Entry 7M88 (X-ray diffraction, 1.66 A resolution); this record covers chains A and P of the 3 polymer chains in the assembly.

[Chain A]
Molecule: DNA polymerase eta
Organism: Homo sapiens
Notes: EC 2.7.7.7
UniProtKB: Q9Y253 (POLH_HUMAN); numbering as in UniProt (aligned over 1-432)
Amino-acid sequence (435 residues; each row starts with the number of its first residue; numbers below 1 keep their minus sign (Gly-2 is residue -2)):
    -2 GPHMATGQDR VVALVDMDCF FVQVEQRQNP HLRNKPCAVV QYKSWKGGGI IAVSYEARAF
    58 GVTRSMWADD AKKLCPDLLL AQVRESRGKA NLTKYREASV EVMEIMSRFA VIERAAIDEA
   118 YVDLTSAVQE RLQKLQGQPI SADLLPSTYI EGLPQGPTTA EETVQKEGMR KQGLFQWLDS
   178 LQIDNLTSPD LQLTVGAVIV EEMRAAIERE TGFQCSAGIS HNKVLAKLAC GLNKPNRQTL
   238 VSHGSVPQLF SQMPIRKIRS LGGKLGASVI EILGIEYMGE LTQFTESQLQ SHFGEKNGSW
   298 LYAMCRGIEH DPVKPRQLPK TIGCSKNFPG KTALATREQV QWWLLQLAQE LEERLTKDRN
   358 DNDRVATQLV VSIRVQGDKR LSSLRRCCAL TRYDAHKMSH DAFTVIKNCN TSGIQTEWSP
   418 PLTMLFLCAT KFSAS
Not modelled in the structure: 155-159
Construct notes: expression tag (-2 to 0); engineered mutation Ala113 (Ser in Q9Y253)
Curated features (UniProtKB/Swiss-Prot):
  - binding site (Mg(2+)): Asp13, Met14, Asp115, Glu116
  - binding site (Mn(2+)): Asp13, Met14, Asp115, Glu116
  - binding site (a 2'-deoxyribonucleoside 5'-triphosphate): Arg61
  - natural variant: Val37 (deletion: In XPV), Leu75 (deletion: In XPV), Arg93 (R93P: In XPV), Arg111 (R111H: In XPV), Thr122 (T122P: In XPV), Gly153 (G153D: In a breast cancer sample), Thr191 (T191P: In XPV), Gly263 (G263V: In XPV), Val266 (V266D: In XPV), Gly295 (G295R: In XPV), Arg361 (R361S: In XPV)
  - mutagenesis: Tyr52 (Y52A/F: Reduces DNA polymerase activity; Y52E: Reduces DNA polymerase activity. Increases fidelity of replication and reduces translesion bypass), Arg61 (R61A: Reduces enzymatic activity by two-thirds), Ser62 (S62G: Increased DNA polymerase activity and translesion bypass compared to wild-type), Ala68 (A68S/V: Severe reduction in thymine dimer translesion bypass), Asn324 to Pro326 (Reduces binding to chromatin and to monoubiquitinated PCNA. Abolishes binding to monoubiquitinated PCNA; when associated with 705-E--H-713 Del)
Bound ions: Mg2+ site 1: Asp13, Asp115, Glu116 (together with 2'-deoxyadenosine 5'-triphosphate) (shared with DA8(P), DA9(P) of chain P); Ca2+: Asp13, Met14, Asp115 (together with 2'-deoxyadenosine 5'-triphosphate); Mg2+ site 2: Asp13, Met14, Asp115
Ligand contacts:
  - : Asp13, Met14, Asp115, Lys231
  - diphosphate / 2'-deoxyadenosine 5'-triphosphate: Asp13, Met14, Asp15, Cys16, Phe17, Phe18, Ile48, Ala49, Tyr52, Arg55, Arg61, Ile114, Asp115, Lys231
Reported in the primary citation:
  - mutagenesis - S113A: decreased catalytic activity with the 9-nt DNA strand (chain P)
  - mutagenesis - S113A: unchanged catalytic activity on 2'F-dA
  - mutagenesis - S113A: decreased binding to Mg2+ (from molecular simulation)
  - Mg2+ coordination: Asp115, Glu116
  - catalytic residues: Glu116
  - mutagenesis - S113A: decreased binding to incoming nucleotide
  - mutagenesis - S113A: unchanged catalytic activity on RNA-terminated primers

[Chain P]
Molecule: 9-nt DNA strand
Sequence (9 nucleotides; each row starts with the number of its first residue):
     1 AGCGTCAAA
Bound ions: Mg2+ site 1: DA8, DA9 (together with 2'-deoxyadenosine 5'-triphosphate) (shared with Asp13(A), Asp115(A), Glu116(A) of chain A); Mg2+ site 2: DA9 (together with diphosphate)

[Chain A / chain P interface]
Contacting residue pairs (28; chain A residue first):
  Asp13(A) - DA9(P)  phosphate contact
  Phe17(A) - DA9(P)  hydrogen bond to the phosphate
  Phe18(A) - DA9(P)  hydrogen bond to the phosphate
  Ile48(A) - DA9(P)  sugar contact
  Ala49(A) - DA9(P)  phosphate contact
  Ala113(A) - DA8(P)  phosphate contact
  Ile114(A) - DA9(P)  sugar contact
  Asp115(A) - DA8(P)  phosphate contact
  Asp115(A) - DA9(P)  phosphate contact
  Glu116(A) - DA8(P)  sugar contact
  Lys224(A) - DA8(P)  salt bridge to the phosphate
  Ile255(A) - DA7(P)  phosphate contact
  Arg256(A) - DA7(P)  phosphate contact
  Ser257(A) - DC6(P)  phosphate contact
  Ser257(A) - DA7(P)  hydrogen bond to the phosphate
  Leu258(A) - DA7(P)  hydrogen bond to the phosphate
  Gly259(A) - DA7(P)  hydrogen bond to the phosphate
  Gly260(A) - DC6(P)  phosphate contact
  Gly260(A) - DA7(P)  phosphate contact
  Lys261(A) - DT5(P)  salt bridge to the phosphate
  Lys261(A) - DC6(P)  hydrogen bond to the phosphate
  Leu262(A) - DC6(P)  hydrogen bond to the phosphate
  Arg377(A) - DG4(P)  salt bridge to the phosphate
  Leu381(A) - DC3(P)  phosphate contact
  Arg382(A) - DG2(P)  sugar contact
  Arg382(A) - DC3(P)  hydrogen bond to the phosphate
  Arg383(A) - DG2(P)  phosphate contact
  Cys384(A) - DG2(P)  hydrogen bond to the phosphate
Interface residues without a listed pair, chain A (27 interface residues in all): Met14, Cys16, Ser379, Ser380
Interface residues without a listed pair, chain P (9 interface residues in all): DA1

[Summary]
27 residues of chain A and 9 residues of chain P are in contact, with 9 hydrogen bonds and 3 salt bridges.
Polar pairs include Phe17(A)-DA9(P), Phe18(A)-DA9(P) and Ser257(A)-DA7(P). The paper reports the catalytic
residue Glu116(A); S113A of chain A reduces catalytic activity with the 9-nt DNA strand (chain P).
Chain A is DNA polymerase eta (Homo sapiens) and chain P is a 9-nt DNA strand; the structure, Human DNA Pol
eta S113A with dA-ended primer and dATP: in crystallo reaction for 300 s, was determined by X-ray diffraction,
deposited together with 7M7L, 7M7M, 7M7N, 7M7O, 7M7P, 7M7Q and 19 further entries.
